PDB entry 3H2J | X-ray diffraction, 1.89 A resolution | chain A

[Chain A]
Molecule: esterase
Organism: Xanthomonas oryzae pv. oryzae
Notes: EC 3.1.1.-; fragment: residues in UNP 45-441
UniProtKB: Q5H5J0 (Q5H5J0_XANOR); residues 1-397 here correspond to UniProt positions 45-441 (UniProt number = residue number + 44)
Amino-acid sequence (397 residues; row label = number of the first residue in the row):
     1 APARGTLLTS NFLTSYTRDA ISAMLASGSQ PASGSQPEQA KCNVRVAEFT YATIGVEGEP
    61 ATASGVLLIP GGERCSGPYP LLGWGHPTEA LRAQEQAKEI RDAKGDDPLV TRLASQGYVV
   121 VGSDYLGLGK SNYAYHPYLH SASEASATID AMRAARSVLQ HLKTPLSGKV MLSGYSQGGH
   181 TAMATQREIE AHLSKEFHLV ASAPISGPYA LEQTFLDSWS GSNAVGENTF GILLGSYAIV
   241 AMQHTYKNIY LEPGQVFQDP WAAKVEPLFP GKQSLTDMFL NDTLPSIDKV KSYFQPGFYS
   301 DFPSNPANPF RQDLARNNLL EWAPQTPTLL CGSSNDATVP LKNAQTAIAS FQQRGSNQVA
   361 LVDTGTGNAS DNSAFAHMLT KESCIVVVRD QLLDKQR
Not modelled in the structure: 1, 28-37
Cystine bridges: Cys-42/Cys-75, Cys-331/Cys-384

[Overview]
Chain A is esterase (Xanthomonas oryzae pv. oryzae); the structure, Crystal structure of the rice cell wall
degrading esterase LipA from Xanthomonas oryzae, was determined by X-ray diffraction, deposited together with
3H2G, 3H2H, 3H2I and 3H2K.
